Entry 5JRT (X-ray diffraction, 1.53 A resolution); this record covers chain A.

Chain A:
Name: Tankyrase-2
Organism: Homo sapiens
Notes: EC 2.4.2.30
UniProtKB: Q9H2K2 (TNKS2_HUMAN); residue numbers follow UniProt; this construct covers 867-940
Sequence (77 residues; row label = number of the first residue in the row):
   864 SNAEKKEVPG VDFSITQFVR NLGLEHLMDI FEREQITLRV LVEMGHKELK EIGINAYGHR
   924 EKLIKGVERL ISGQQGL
Unresolved in the structure: 864-873, 938-940
Sequence notes: expression tag (864-866); engineered mutation Arg902 (Asp in Q9H2K2), Glu924 (His in Q9H2K2)
Reported in the primary citation:
  - self-association interface (contacts with another copy of this molecule); pairs are residue here / residue on that copy: Glu897-Ala919 (backbone contact), Glu897-Tyr920 (backbone contact), Gln898-His922, Ile899-Tyr920 (hydrophobic contact), Val903-Tyr920 (hydrophobic contact), Met907-Tyr920 (hydrophobic contact), Glu911-Tyr920, Ile915-Tyr920 (hydrophobic contact), Ala919-Gln898, Gly921-Glu897 (backbone contact), Gly921-Gln898 (backbone contact), Ala919, Tyr920, Gly921, His922
  - mutagenesis - V903W (40%-50%), Y920A (40%-50%): decreased catalytic activity
  - mutagenesis - R896T: unchanged signaling
  - mutagenesis - R896T: unchanged binding to full-length TNKS or TNKS2

In short:
The paper reports that V903W and Y920A reduce catalytic activity; a self-association interface involving
Glu897, Gln898 and Ile899 among others.
Chain A is Tankyrase-2 (Homo sapiens); the structure, Crystal structure of the human Tankyrase 2 (TNKS2) SAM
domain (DH902/924RE), was determined by X-ray diffraction (same publication as 5JTI and 5JU5).
